2EUH - chains A and B of the 4 polymer chains in the assembly; structure by X-ray diffraction, 2.60 A resolution.

# Chain A (and B)
Molecule: NADP dependent non phosphorylating glyceraldehyde-3-phosphate dehydrogenase
From: Streptococcus mutans
Notes: EC 1.2.1.9; chain B of this document is another copy of the same molecule, construct and numbering; everything in this record applies to it too
UniProtKB: Q59931 (GAPN_STRMU); residues 1-475 here = UniProt positions 1-475
Sequence (475 residues; row label = number of the first residue in the row):
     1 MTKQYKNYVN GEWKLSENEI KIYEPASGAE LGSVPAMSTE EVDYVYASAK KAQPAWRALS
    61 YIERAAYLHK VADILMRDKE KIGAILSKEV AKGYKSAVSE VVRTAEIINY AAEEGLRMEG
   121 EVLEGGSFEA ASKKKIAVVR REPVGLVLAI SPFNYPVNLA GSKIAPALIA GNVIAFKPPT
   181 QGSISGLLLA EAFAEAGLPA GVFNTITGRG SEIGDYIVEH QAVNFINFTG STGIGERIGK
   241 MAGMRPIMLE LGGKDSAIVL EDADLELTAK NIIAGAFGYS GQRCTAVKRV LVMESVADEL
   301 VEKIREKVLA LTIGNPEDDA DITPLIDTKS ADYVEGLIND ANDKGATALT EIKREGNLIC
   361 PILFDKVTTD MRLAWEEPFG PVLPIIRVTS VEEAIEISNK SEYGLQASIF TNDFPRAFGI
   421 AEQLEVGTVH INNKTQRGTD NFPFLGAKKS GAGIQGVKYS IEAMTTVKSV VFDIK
Not modelled in the structure: 1
Small-molecule neighbours: NADP (NAP; NADP nicotinamide-adenine-dinucleotide phosphate): Ile-150, Ser-151, Pro-152, Phe-153, Asn-154, Leu-159, Lys-177, Pro-178, Pro-179, Thr-180, Gln-181, Gly-208, Arg-209, Gly-210, Ser-211, Gly-214, Asp-215, Ile-217, Val-218, Phe-228, Thr-229, Gly-230, Ser-231, Ile-234, Arg-237, Ile-238, Met-241, Glu-250, Leu-251, Gly-252, Gly-253, Cys-284, Glu-377, Phe-379, Leu-405, Arg-437, Phe-444, Ser-450
UniProt features mapped onto this chain:
  - active site: Glu-250, Cys-284
  - binding site (substrate): Arg-103, Asn-154, Tyr-155, Arg-283 to Thr-285, Arg-437
  - binding site (NADP(+)): Ser-151, Lys-177, Thr-180, Asp-215, Glu-377

# How chain A and chain B interact
Pairs across the interface (107; chain A residue first):
  Arg-57(A) with Glu-422(B), hydrogen bond (side chain-backbone)
  Glu-106(A) with Phe-128(B)
  Tyr-110(A) with Ser-127(B); Phe-128(B), hydrophobic
  Glu-121(A) with Lys-458(B), salt bridge; Tyr-459(B), hydrogen bond
  Leu-123(A) with Asn-441(B); Phe-442(B); Pro-443(B); Tyr-459(B)
  Glu-124(A) with Asn-441(B), hydrogen bond (backbone-side chain); Phe-442(B)
  Gly-125(A) with Thr-439(B); Phe-442(B)
  Ser-127(A) with Tyr-110(B)
  Phe-128(A) with Glu-106(B); Ile-107(B); Tyr-110(B), hydrophobic; Asp-440(B); Asn-441(B)
  Ser-132(A) with Thr-439(B)
  Lys-135(A) with Asn-433(B); Gln-436(B); Phe-442(B)
  Ile-136(A) with Phe-442(B)
  Ala-137(A) with Phe-442(B), hydrophobic
  Val-139(A) with Pro-443(B), hydrophobic
  Arg-140(A) with Glu-422(B), salt bridge
  Glu-142(A) with Glu-422(B)
  Glu-236(A) with Met-244(B)
  Gly-239(A) with Gly-243(B)
  Lys-240(A) with Lys-240(B)
  Gly-243(A) with Gly-239(B)
  Met-244(A) with Glu-236(B); Leu-249(B), hydrophobic; Leu-251(B), hydrophobic; Lys-448(B); Lys-449(B); Gly-451(B); Ala-452(B)
  Leu-249(A) with Met-244(B), hydrophobic
  Leu-251(A) with Met-244(B), hydrophobic
  Phe-414(A) with Phe-472(B), hydrophobic
  Phe-418(A) with Val-470(B), hydrophobic
  Ala-421(A) with Lys-468(B), hydrogen bond (backbone-side chain)
  Glu-422(A) with Arg-57(B), hydrogen bond (backbone-side chain); Arg-140(B), salt bridge; Glu-142(B); Lys-468(B), hydrogen bond (backbone-side chain)
  Leu-424(A) with Lys-468(B), hydrogen bond (backbone-side chain)
  Val-426(A) with Lys-468(B)
  Gly-427(A) with Ser-469(B), hydrogen bond (backbone-backbone)
  Thr-428(A) with Ser-469(B); Val-471(B)
  Val-429(A) with Ser-469(B), hydrogen bond (backbone-backbone); Val-470(B); Val-471(B), hydrogen bond (backbone-backbone)
  His-430(A) with Val-471(B)
  Ile-431(A) with Val-470(B), hydrophobic; Val-471(B), hydrogen bond (backbone-backbone)
  Asn-433(A) with Lys-135(B); Asp-473(B)
  Thr-439(A) with Phe-128(B); Ser-132(B)
  Asp-440(A) with Phe-128(B)
  Asn-441(A) with Leu-123(B); Glu-124(B), hydrogen bond (side chain-backbone); Phe-128(B)
  Phe-442(A) with Leu-123(B), hydrophobic; Glu-124(B); Gly-125(B); Lys-135(B); Ala-137(B), hydrophobic; Val-471(B), hydrophobic
  Pro-443(A) with Leu-123(B)
  Leu-445(A) with Thr-466(B); Val-467(B), hydrophobic
  Lys-448(A) with Met-244(B)
  Lys-449(A) with Met-244(B)
  Gly-451(A) with Met-244(B)
  Ala-452(A) with Met-244(B)
  Lys-458(A) with Glu-121(B), salt bridge
  Tyr-459(A) with Glu-121(B), hydrogen bond; Leu-123(B)
  Thr-466(A) with Leu-445(B)
  Val-467(A) with Gly-427(B); Leu-445(B), hydrophobic
  Lys-468(A) with Ala-421(B), hydrogen bond (side chain-backbone); Glu-422(B), hydrogen bond (side chain-backbone); Leu-424(B), hydrogen bond (side chain-backbone); Val-426(B); Gly-427(B)
  Ser-469(A) with Gly-427(B), hydrogen bond (backbone-backbone); Thr-428(B); Val-429(B), hydrogen bond (backbone-backbone); Pro-443(B)
  Val-470(A) with Phe-418(B), hydrophobic; Ala-421(B), hydrophobic; Val-429(B); Ile-431(B), hydrophobic
  Val-471(A) with Thr-428(B); Val-429(B), hydrogen bond (backbone-backbone); His-430(B); Ile-431(B), hydrogen bond (backbone-backbone); Phe-442(B), hydrophobic
  Phe-472(A) with Phe-414(B), hydrophobic
  Asp-473(A) with Asn-433(B)
Interface residues without a listed pair, chain A (61 interface residues in all): Ile-107, Glu-129, Val-138, Gln-423, Gln-436, Ile-454
Interface residues without a listed pair, chain B (61 interface residues in all): Glu-129, Ile-136, Val-138, Val-139, Gln-423, Ile-454

# Summary
The chain A/chain B interface involves 61 residues from each chain, with 20 hydrogen bonds and 4 salt bridges.
Polar pairs include Glu-121(A)/Lys-458(B), Arg-140(A)/Glu-422(B) and Arg-57(A)/Glu-422(B). Chain A binds NADP.
Both chains are NADP dependent non phosphorylating glyceraldehyde-3-phosphate dehydrogenase (Streptococcus
mutans). Entry 2EUH (Holo form of a NADP dependent aldehyde dehydrogenase complex with nadp+) was determined
by X-ray diffraction together with 1EUH from the same study.
